PDB entry 5OBJ | X-ray diffraction, 2.90 A resolution | chain A

== Chain A ==
Molecule: Aurora kinase A
Source organism: Homo sapiens
Notes: EC 2.7.11.1
UniProtKB: O14965 (AURKA_HUMAN); numbering as in UniProt (aligned over 125-391)
Amino-acid sequence (272 residues; each row starts with the number of its first residue):
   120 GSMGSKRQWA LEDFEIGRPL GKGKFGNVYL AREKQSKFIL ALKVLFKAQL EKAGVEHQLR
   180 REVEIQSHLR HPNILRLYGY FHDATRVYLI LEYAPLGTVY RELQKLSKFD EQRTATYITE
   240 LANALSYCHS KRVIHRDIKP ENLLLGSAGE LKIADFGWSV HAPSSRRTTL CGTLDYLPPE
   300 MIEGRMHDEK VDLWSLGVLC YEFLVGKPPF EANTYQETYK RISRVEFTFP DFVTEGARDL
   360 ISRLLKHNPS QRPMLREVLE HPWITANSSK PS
Unresolved in the structure: 120-126, 286-289, 391
Construct notes: expression tag (120-124)
Swiss-Prot annotation at these positions:
  - region: His280 to Leu293 (Activation segment)
  - active site: Asp256 (Proton acceptor)
  - binding site (ATP): Lys143, Lys162, Glu211 to Ala213, Glu260, Asn261, Asp274
  - modified residue: Thr287 (Phosphothreonine), Thr288 (Phosphothreonine), Ser342 (Phosphoserine)
  - cross-link: Lys258 (Glycyl lysine isopeptide (Lys-Gly) (interchain with G-Cter in SUMO2))
  - natural variant: Ser155 (S155R: In a colorectal adenocarcinoma sample), Val174 (V174M: In a metastatic melanoma sample)
  - mutagenesis: Lys162 (K162R: Loss of kinase activity), Phe165 (F165A: Decreases the interaction with phosphatase type 1 isoforms), Gly198 (G198N: Reduces interaction with TPX2. Reduces kinase activity tenfold. Promotes interaction with the AURKB binding partners INCENP and BIRC5 that are normally not bound by AURKA), Arg205 (R205A: Reduces ubiquitination and proteasomal degradation), Asp274 (D274N: Abolishes cilia disassembly and kinase activity), Thr287 (T287A: No direct effect on catalytic activity; T287E: Enhances interaction with TPX2), Thr288 (T288A: Reduces cilia disassembly and kinase activity; T288D: Mimics phosphorylation state and increases kinase activity), Cys290 (C290A: Enhances stability; when associated with A-393), Tyr334 (Y334A: Reduces binding to MYCN), Gln335 (Q335A: Reduces binding to MYCN), Phe346 (F346A: Decreases the interaction with phosphatase type 1 isoforms)
Ion coordination: Mg2+: Asn261 (together with ATP)
Ligand contacts:
  - 9QK (2-(3-fluorophenyl)quinoline-4-carboxylic acid): Lys166, Leu169, Glu170, Glu175, Leu178, Arg179, Val182, Tyr199, His201, Val206
  - ATP (adenosine-5'-triphosphate): Leu139, Gly140, Lys141, Gly142, Lys143, Phe144, Val147, Ala160, Lys162, Leu164, Glu181, Leu194, Glu211, Tyr212, Ala213, Thr217, Glu260, Asn261, Leu263, Asp274, Gly276, Trp277
Reported in the primary citation:
  - binding site for 9QK: Leu178, Val182, Val206

== Overview ==
Chain A binds ATP and compound 9QK. UniProt lists active-site residue Asp256, 8 ATP-binding residues and 11
mutagenesis sites. The paper reports a binding site for 9QK at Leu178, Val182 and Val206.
Chain A is Aurora kinase A (Homo sapiens); the structure, Aurora A kinase in complex with
2-(3-fluorophenyl)quinoline-4-carboxylic acid and ATP, was determined by X-ray diffraction together with 5OBR
from the same study.
